Entry 1KY3 (X-ray diffraction, 1.35 A resolution); this record covers chain A.

[Chain A]
Name: GTP-binding protein YPT7P
From: Saccharomyces cerevisiae
Notes: fragment: gtpase domain
UniProtKB: P32939 (YPT7_YEAST); numbering as in UniProt (aligned over 1-182)
Sequence (182 residues; row label = number of the first residue in the row):
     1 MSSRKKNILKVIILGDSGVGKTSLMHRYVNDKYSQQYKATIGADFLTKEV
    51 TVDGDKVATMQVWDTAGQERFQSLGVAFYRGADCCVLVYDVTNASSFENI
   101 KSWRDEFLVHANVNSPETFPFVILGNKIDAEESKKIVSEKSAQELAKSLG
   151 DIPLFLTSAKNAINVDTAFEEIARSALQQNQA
Not modelled in the structure: 1-6, 38-40, 67-76, 182
Metal / ion sites: Mg2+: Thr-22 (together with GDP)
Residues lining bound ligands: GDP (guanosine-5'-diphosphate): Asp-16, Ser-17, Gly-18, Val-19, Gly-20, Lys-21, Thr-22, Ser-23, Tyr-33, Gln-35, Asn-126, Lys-127, Asp-129, Ser-158, Ala-159, Lys-160
Swiss-Prot annotation at these positions:
  - motif: Tyr-37 to Phe-45 (Effector region)
  - binding site (GTP): Ser-17 to Ser-23, Tyr-33 to Thr-40, Gly-67, Asn-126 to Asp-129, Ser-158 to Lys-160
  - cross-link: Lys-147 (Glycyl lysine isopeptide (Lys-Gly) (interchain with G-Cter in ubiquitin))
  - mutagenesis: Thr-22 (T22N: Constitutively in the GDP-bound conformation. Causes loss of function during vacuolar morphogenesis. Does not suppress the zinc, caffeine and calcium sensitivity of CCZ1 mutants), Gln-68 (Q68L: GTP-bound stabilized constitutively active mutant. Complements the fragmented vacuolar morphology of YPT7 null mutant cells ...), Lys-127 (K127E: Reduced nucleotide affinity leading to increased turnover between GDP- and GTP-bound states without the need of a guanine nucleotide-exchange factor ...), Asp-129 (D129G/N/A: Reduced nucleotide affinity leading to increased turnover between GDP- and GTP-bound states without the need of a guanine nucleotide-exchange factor ...), Thr-157 (T157P: Reduced nucleotide affinity leading to increased turnover between GDP- and GTP-bound states without the need of a guanine nucleotide-exchange factor ...), Ala-159 (A159P: Reduced nucleotide affinity leading to increased turnover between GDP- and GTP-bound states without the need of a guanine nucleotide-exchange factor ...)

[Summary]
Chain A binds GDP. UniProt lists 23 GTP-binding residues and 6 mutagenesis sites.
Chain A is GTP-binding protein YPT7P (Saccharomyces cerevisiae); the structure, GDP-bound YPT7P at 1.35 A
resolution, was determined by X-ray diffraction (same publication as 1KY2).
